Entry 3G81 (X-ray diffraction, 1.80 A resolution); this record covers chains B and C of the 3 polymer chains in the assembly.

== Chain B (and C) ==
Protein: Pulmonary surfactant-associated protein D
Organism: Homo sapiens
Notes: chain C of this document is another copy of the same molecule, construct and numbering; everything in this record applies to it too
UniProtKB: P35247 (SFTPD_HUMAN); residues 203-355 here correspond to UniProt positions 223-375 (UniProt number = residue number + 20)
Sequence (160 residues; row label = number of the first residue in the row):
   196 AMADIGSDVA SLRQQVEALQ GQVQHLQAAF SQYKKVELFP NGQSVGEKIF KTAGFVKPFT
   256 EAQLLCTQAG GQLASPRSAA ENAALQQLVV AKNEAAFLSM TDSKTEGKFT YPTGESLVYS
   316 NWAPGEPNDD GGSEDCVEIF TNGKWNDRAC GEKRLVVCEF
Disordered / not traced: 196-204 (chain C: 196-205)
Disulfides: Cys261-Cys353, Cys331-Cys345
Construct notes: expression tag (196-202)
Residues lining bound ligands:
  - Ca2+ (CA), molecule 1: Asp297, Glu301, Asp324, Glu329, Asp330
  - Ca2+ (CA), molecule 2: Asp297, Glu301, Asp324, Gly327, Asp330
  - Ca2+ (CA), molecule 3: Glu321, Asn323, Glu329, Asn341, Asp342
  - methyl alpha-D-mannopyranoside (MMA): Glu321, Asn323, Asp325, Glu329, Asn341, Asp342, Arg343
From the paper describing this entry:
  - mutagenesis - R343A, R343V (2 to 3-fold): increased binding to mannan
  - mutagenesis - R343V: unchanged binding to D-mannose
  - mutagenesis - R343A (I50=362 uM), R343K (I50 = 552 +/- 35 uM), R343V (7-fold): increased binding to alpha1-2 DM
  - mutagenesis - R343A, R343V: increased binding to Phil82 IAV
  - mutagenesis - R343K: unchanged binding to IAV
  - mutagenesis - R343A, R343V: abolished binding to 246-05
  - mutagenesis - R343K: decreased binding to 246-05
  - mutagenesis - R343K: abolished binding to mannan
  - mutagenesis - R343A, R343V: increased binding to virus

== Interface between chain B and chain C ==
Pairs across the interface (39):
  Leu207(B) with Leu207(C), hydrophobic; Arg208(C)
  Gln210(B) with Val211(C); Gln215(C), hydrogen bond
  Val211(B) with Val211(C), hydrophobic
  Leu214(B) with Leu214(C), hydrophobic; Gln215(C); Val218(C), hydrophobic
  Gln217(B) with Val218(C); Gln219(C), hydrogen bond; Gln222(C), hydrogen bond
  Val218(B) with Val218(C), hydrophobic
  Leu221(B) with Gln222(C)
  Ala224(B) with Phe225(C), hydrophobic
  Phe225(B) with Phe225(C)
  Gln227(B) with Glu242(C), hydrogen bond (side chain-backbone); Ile244(C); Phe355(C), hydrogen bond (side chain-backbone)
  Tyr228(B) with Phe225(C), hydrophobic; Tyr228(C); Lys229(C); Glu232(C); Leu233(C); Ile244(C)
  Lys230(B) with Gly265(C); Phe355(C)
  Val231(B) with Glu232(C); Lys246(C), hydrogen bond (backbone-side chain); Phe355(C), hydrophobic
  Glu232(B) with Tyr228(C), hydrogen bond; Glu232(C); Lys246(C)
  Phe234(B) with Lys246(C), hydrogen bond (backbone-side chain); Ala248(C), hydrophobic; Ala264(C), hydrophobic; Cys353(C), hydrophobic; Phe355(C), hydrophobic
  Pro235(B) with Ala248(C), hydrophobic
  Lys287(B) with Phe250(C)
Also at the interface, not in a pair above, chain C (27 interface residues in all): Leu221, Lys243, Thr247, Leu260, Val351

== In short ==
17 residues of chain B face 27 of chain C across their interface, with 8 hydrogen bonds. Polar contacts
include Gln210(B)-Gln215(C), Gln217(B)-Gln219(C) and Gln217(B)-Gln222(C). The paper reports that R343A, R343K
and R343V of chain B increase binding to alpha1-2 DM; R343A and R343V of chain B increase binding to mannan.
Both chains are Pulmonary surfactant-associated protein D (Homo sapiens). Entry 3G81 (Crystal structure of the
trimeric neck and carbohydrate recognition domain of human surfactant protein D in ...) was determined by
X-ray diffraction (same publication as 3G83 and 3G84).
